2I3P - chains D and B of the 4 polymer chains in the assembly; structure by X-ray diffraction, 2.30 A resolution.

== Chain D ==
Molecule: 24-nt DNA strand
Sequence (24 nucleotides; each row starts with the number of its first residue):
   551 CGAAATTGTCTCACGACGATTTGC
Metal / ion sites: Ca2+ site 1: DC564 (shared with 1 residue of chain A; Asp-320(B) of chain B; 1 residue of chain C); Ca2+ site 2: DG565 (shared with 1 residue of chain A; Gly-319(B) of chain B; 1 residue of chain C)

== Chain B ==
Name: DNA endonuclease I-CreI
Organism: Chlamydomonas reinhardtii
Notes: EC 3.1.-.-
Reference sequence: P05725 (DNE1_CHLRE); residues 301-453 here correspond to UniProt positions 1-153 (UniProt number = residue number - 300)
Chain sequence (153 residues; numbered 301 to 453; the number before each row is that of its first residue):
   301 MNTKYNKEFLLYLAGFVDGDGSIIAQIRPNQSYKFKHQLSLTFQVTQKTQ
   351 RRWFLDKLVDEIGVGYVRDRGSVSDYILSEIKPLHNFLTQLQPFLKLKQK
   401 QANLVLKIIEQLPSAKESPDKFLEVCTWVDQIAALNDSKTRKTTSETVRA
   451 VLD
Disordered / not traced: 301
Differences from the reference sequence: engineered mutation Arg-328 (Lys28 in P05725), Thr-342 (Ala42 in P05725), Glu-410 (Trp110 in P05725), Gln-411 (Arg111 in P05725)
Metal / ion sites: Ca2+ site 1: Gly-319 (shared with 1 residue of chain A; 1 residue of chain C; DG565(D) of chain D); Ca2+ site 2: Asp-320 (shared with 1 residue of chain A; 1 residue of chain C; DC564(D) of chain D)

== Interface between chain D and chain B ==
Residue-residue contacts (42):
  DA563(D) / Lys-348(B)  salt bridge to the phosphate
  DC564(D) / Asp-320(B)  phosphate contact
  DC564(D) / Thr-346(B)  sugar contact
  DC564(D) / Gln-347(B)  hydrogen bond to the phosphate
  DC564(D) / Lys-348(B)  hydrogen bond to the phosphate
  DC564(D) / Arg-351(B)  salt bridge to the phosphate
  DG565(D) / Gly-319(B)  phosphate contact
  DG565(D) / Asp-320(B)  sugar contact
  DG565(D) / Gly-321(B)  sugar contact
  DG565(D) / Ser-322(B)  sugar contact
  DG565(D) / Thr-346(B)  base contact
  DG565(D) / Arg-370(B)  hydrogen bond to the base
  DG565(D) / Lys-439(B)  base contact
  DA566(D) / Gly-321(B)  phosphate contact
  DA566(D) / Ser-322(B)  hydrogen bond to the phosphate
  DA566(D) / Ile-324(B)  base contact
  DA566(D) / Gln-344(B)  hydrogen bond to the base
  DA566(D) / Arg-368(B)  base contact
  DA566(D) / Arg-370(B)  base contact
  DA566(D) / Lys-398(B)  salt bridge to the phosphate
  DA566(D) / Asn-436(B)  phosphate contact
  DA566(D) / Asp-437(B)  hydrogen bond to the phosphate
  DA566(D) / Ser-438(B)  phosphate contact
  DC567(D) / Ile-324(B)  phosphate contact
  DC567(D) / Gln-326(B)  sugar contact
  DC567(D) / Ala-433(B)  phosphate contact
  DC567(D) / Asn-436(B)  hydrogen bond to the phosphate
  DC567(D) / Ser-438(B)  hydrogen bond to the phosphate
  DC567(D) / Thr-440(B)  sugar contact
  DC567(D) / Arg-441(B)  phosphate contact
  DC567(D) / Lys-442(B)  phosphate contact
  DG568(D) / Gln-326(B)  base contact
  DG568(D) / Arg-328(B)  base contact
  DG568(D) / Thr-440(B)  sugar contact
  DG568(D) / Arg-441(B)  phosphate contact
  DG568(D) / Lys-442(B)  hydrogen bond to the phosphate
  DG568(D) / Thr-443(B)  hydrogen bond to the phosphate
  DA569(D) / Arg-328(B)  base contact
  DA569(D) / Pro-329(B)  phosphate contact
  DT570(D) / Arg-328(B)  base contact
  DT570(D) / Pro-329(B)  base contact
  DT571(D) / Asn-330(B)  hydrogen bond to the base
Also at the interface, not in a pair above, chain B (32 interface residues in all): Ile-323, Ala-325, Ile-327, Gln-338, Val-373, Ile-432

== Overview ==
9 residues of chain D face 32 of chain B across their interface; the contacts include 11 hydrogen bonds and 3
salt bridges. Among the polar pairs are DG565(D)/Arg-370(B), DA566(D)/Gln-344(B) and DT571(D)/Asn-330(B).
Gly-319(B) and DG565(D) coordinate Ca2+ site 1.
Here chain D is a 24-nt DNA strand and chain B is DNA endonuclease I-CreI (Chlamydomonas reinhardtii). Entry
2I3P (K28R mutant of Homing Endonuclease I-CreI) was determined by X-ray diffraction, deposited together with
2I3Q.
